Entry 8K5P (electron microscopy, 2.80 A resolution); this record covers chains A and P of the 18 polymer chains in the assembly.

== Chain A ==
Protein: DNA-directed RNA polymerase II subunit RPB1
Organism: Saccharomyces cerevisiae S288C
Notes: EC 2.7.7.6
Reference sequence: P04050 (RPB1_YEAST); residue numbers follow UniProt; this construct covers 1-1733
Chain sequence (1733 residues; row label = number of the first residue in the row):
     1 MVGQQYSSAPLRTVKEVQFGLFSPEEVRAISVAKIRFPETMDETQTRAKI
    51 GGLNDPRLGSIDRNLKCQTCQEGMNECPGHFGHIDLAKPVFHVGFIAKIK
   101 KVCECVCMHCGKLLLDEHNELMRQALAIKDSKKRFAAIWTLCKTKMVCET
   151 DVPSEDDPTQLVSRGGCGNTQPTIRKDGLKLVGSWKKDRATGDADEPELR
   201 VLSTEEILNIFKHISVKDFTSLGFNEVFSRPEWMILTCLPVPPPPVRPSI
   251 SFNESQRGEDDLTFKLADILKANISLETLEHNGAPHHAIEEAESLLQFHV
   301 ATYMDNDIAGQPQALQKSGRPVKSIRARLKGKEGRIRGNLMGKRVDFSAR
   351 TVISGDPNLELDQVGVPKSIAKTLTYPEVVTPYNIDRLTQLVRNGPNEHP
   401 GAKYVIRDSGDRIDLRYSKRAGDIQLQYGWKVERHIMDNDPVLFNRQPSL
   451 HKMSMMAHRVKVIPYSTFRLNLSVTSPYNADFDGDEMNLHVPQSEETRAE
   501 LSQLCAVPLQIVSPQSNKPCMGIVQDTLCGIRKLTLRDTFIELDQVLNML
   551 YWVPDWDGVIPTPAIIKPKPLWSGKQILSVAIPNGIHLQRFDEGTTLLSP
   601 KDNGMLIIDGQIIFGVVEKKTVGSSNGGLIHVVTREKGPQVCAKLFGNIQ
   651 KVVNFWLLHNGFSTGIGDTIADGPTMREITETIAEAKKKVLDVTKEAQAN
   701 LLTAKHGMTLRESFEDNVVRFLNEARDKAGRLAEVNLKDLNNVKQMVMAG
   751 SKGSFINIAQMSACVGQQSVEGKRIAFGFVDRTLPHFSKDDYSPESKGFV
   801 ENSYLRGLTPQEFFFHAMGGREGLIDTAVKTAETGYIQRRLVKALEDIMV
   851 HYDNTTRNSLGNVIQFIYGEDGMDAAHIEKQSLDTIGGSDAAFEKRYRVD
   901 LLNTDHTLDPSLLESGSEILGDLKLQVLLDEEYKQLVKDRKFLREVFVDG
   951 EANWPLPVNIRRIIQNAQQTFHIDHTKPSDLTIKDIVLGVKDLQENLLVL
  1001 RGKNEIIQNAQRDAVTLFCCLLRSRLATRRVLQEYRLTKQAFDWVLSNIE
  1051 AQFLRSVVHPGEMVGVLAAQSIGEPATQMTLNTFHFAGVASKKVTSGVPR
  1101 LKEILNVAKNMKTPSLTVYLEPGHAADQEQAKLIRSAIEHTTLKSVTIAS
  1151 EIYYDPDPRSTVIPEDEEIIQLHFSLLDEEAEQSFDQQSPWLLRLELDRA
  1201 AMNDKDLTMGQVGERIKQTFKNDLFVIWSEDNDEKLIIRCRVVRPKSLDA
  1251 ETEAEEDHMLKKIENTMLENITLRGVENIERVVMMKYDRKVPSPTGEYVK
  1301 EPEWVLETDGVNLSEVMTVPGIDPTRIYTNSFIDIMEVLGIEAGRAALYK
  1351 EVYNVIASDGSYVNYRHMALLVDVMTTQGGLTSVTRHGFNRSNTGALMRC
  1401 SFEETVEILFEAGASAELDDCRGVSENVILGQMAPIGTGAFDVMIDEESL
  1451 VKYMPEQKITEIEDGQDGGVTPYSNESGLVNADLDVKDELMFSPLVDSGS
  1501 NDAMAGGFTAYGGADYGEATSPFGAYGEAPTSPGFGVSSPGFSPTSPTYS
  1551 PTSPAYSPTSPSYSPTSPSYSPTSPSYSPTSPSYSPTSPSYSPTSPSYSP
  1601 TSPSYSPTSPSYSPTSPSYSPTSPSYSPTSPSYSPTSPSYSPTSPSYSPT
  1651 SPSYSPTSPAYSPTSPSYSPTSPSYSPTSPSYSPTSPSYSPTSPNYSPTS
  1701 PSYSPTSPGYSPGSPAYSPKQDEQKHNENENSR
Disordered / not traced: 1-4, 188-196, 1082-1092, 1175-1185, 1245-1256, 1456-1733
Metal / ion sites: Zn2+ site 1: Cys67, Cys70, Cys77, His80; Zn2+ site 2: Cys107, Cys110, Cys148, Cys167; Mg2+: Asp481, Asp483, Asp485 (shared with A-1(P) of chain P)
Swiss-Prot annotation at these positions:
  - region: Pro248 to Asp260 (Lid loop), Asn306 to Lys323 (Rudder loop), Pro810 to Glu822 (Bridging helix)
  - binding site (Zn(2+)): Cys67, Cys70, Cys77, His80, Cys107, Cys110, Cys148, Cys167
  - binding site (Mg(2+)): Asp481, Asp483, Asp485
  - modified residue: Thr1471 (Phosphothreonine)
  - cross-link (Glycyl lysine isopeptide (Lys-Gly)): Lys695 (interchain with G-Cter in ubiquitin), Lys1246 (interchain with G-Cter in ubiquitin), Lys1350 (interchain with G-Cter in ubiquitin)
  - natural variant: Ser1653 to Pro1659 (deletion: In strain: A364A)
  - mutagenesis: Lys1246 (K1246R: Impairs ubiquitination during transcription stress)

== Chain P ==
Molecule: 20-nt RNA strand
Sequence (20 nucleotides; row label = number of the first residue in the row; numbers below 1 keep their minus sign (A-20 is residue -20)):
   -20 ACAGAUGUCCUCGAGAGGUA
Metal / ion sites: Mg2+: A-1 (shared with Asp481(A), Asp483(A), Asp485(A) of chain A)

== How chain A and chain P interact ==
Pairs across the interface - 9 pairs, chain A then chain P:
  Arg63(A) - G-14(P)  hydrogen bond to the sugar
  Asn64(A) - G-14(P)  base contact
  Ile250(A) - C-9(P)  phosphate contact
  Ser251(A) - C-11(P)  hydrogen bond to the sugar
  Phe252(A) - U-10(P)  base contact
  Arg320(A) - G-8(P)  sugar contact
  Arg446(A) - A-1(P)  hydrogen bond to the sugar
  Asp481(A) - A-1(P)  phosphate contact
  Asp485(A) - A-1(P)  hydrogen bond to the sugar
Other interface residues (no listed pair), chain A (11 interface residues in all): Asp483, Gly484
Other interface residues (no listed pair), chain P (8 interface residues in all): U-15, U-2

== In short ==
The interface between chain A and chain P involves 11 residues on one side and 8 on the other; the contacts
include 4 hydrogen bonds. Among the polar pairs are Arg63(A)-G-14(P), Ser251(A)-C-11(P) and Arg446(A)-A-1(P).
Chain A is DNA-directed RNA polymerase II subunit RPB1 (Saccharomyces cerevisiae S288C) and chain P is a 20-nt
RNA strand; the structure, Cryo-EM structure of yeast Rat1-bound Pol II pre-termination transcription complex
2 (Pol II Rat1-PTTC2), was determined by electron microscopy (same publication as 8JCH).
